3M6N - chains A and C of the 3 polymer chains in the assembly; structure by X-ray diffraction, 1.80 A resolution.

# Chain A (and C)
Name: RpfF protein
Source organism: Xanthomonas campestris pv. campestris
Notes: chain C of this document is another copy of the same molecule, construct and numbering; everything in this record applies to it too
UniProtKB: Q7CLS3 (Q7CLS3_XANCP); residues 1-289 here = UniProt positions 1-289
Chain sequence (305 residues; row label = number of the first residue in the row; numbers below 1 keep their minus sign (Met-15 is residue -15)):
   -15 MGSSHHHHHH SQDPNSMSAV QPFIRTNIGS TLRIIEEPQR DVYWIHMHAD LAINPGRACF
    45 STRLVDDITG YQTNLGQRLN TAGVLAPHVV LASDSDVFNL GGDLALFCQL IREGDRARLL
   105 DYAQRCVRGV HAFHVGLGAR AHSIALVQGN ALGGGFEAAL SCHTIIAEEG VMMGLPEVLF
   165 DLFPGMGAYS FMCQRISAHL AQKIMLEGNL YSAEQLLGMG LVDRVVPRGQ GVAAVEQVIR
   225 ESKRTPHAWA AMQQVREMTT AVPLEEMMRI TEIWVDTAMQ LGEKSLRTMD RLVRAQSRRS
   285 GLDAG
Not modelled in the structure: -15 to 12, 36-40, 282-289 (chain C: -15 to 13, 37-38, 169, 281-289)
Construct notes: expression tag (-15 to 0)
From the paper describing this entry:
  - catalytic residues: Glu141, Glu161

# Chain A / chain C interface
Residue-residue contacts - 42 pairs, chain A then chain C:
  His147(A) with His183(C)
  Gln178(A) with Ser181(C); Ala182(C); His183(C), hydrogen bond (backbone-backbone)
  Arg179(A) with Ser181(C); His183(C), hydrogen bond
  Asp207(A) with His183(C), salt bridge; Lys187(C), salt bridge
  Arg228(A) with Leu163(C); Glu191(C), hydrogen bond (side chain-backbone)
  Thr229(A) with Val162(C); Asp165(C); Leu190(C)
  Pro230(A) with Asp165(C)
  His231(A) with Asp165(C), hydrogen bond (backbone-side chain); Thr261(C); Gln264(C)
  Ala232(A) with Asp165(C), hydrogen bond (backbone-side chain); Phe167(C); Leu190(C)
  Trp233(A) with Gln186(C); Leu190(C)
  Ala235(A) with Phe167(C), hydrophobic; Ile257(C); Thr261(C)
  Met236(A) with Phe167(C), hydrophobic; Tyr173(C), hydrophobic; Gln186(C); Met189(C), hydrophobic; Leu190(C), hydrophobic
  Gln237(A) with Gln186(C)
  Gln238(A) with Ile257(C)
  Val239(A) with Phe167(C), hydrophobic; Tyr173(C), hydrophobic; Ile257(C)
  Arg240(A) with Gln186(C)
  Met242(A) with Glu250(C); Arg253(C); Ile257(C), hydrophobic
  Thr243(A) with Tyr173(C)
  Thr244(A) with Tyr173(C), hydrogen bond; Ala182(C)
Also at the interface, not in a pair above, chain C (19 interface residues in all): Ile254

# Summary
The chain A/chain C interface involves 19 residues from each chain; the contacts include 6 hydrogen bonds and
2 salt bridges. Polar pairs include Asp207(A)-His183(C), Asp207(A)-Lys187(C) and Arg179(A)-His183(C). From the
paper: catalytic residues Glu141(A) and Glu161(A).
Both chains are RpfF protein (Xanthomonas campestris pv. campestris). Entry 3M6N (Crystal structure of RpfF)
was determined by X-ray diffraction (same publication as 3M6M).
